5K25 - chains A and C; structure by X-ray diffraction, 3.05 A resolution.

[Chain A]
Molecule: Protein tyrosine phosphatase type IVA 2
Organism: Homo sapiens
Notes: EC 3.1.3.48
UniProtKB: Q12974 (TP4A2_HUMAN); residue numbers follow UniProt; this construct covers 1-167
Chain sequence (190 residues; row label = number of the first residue in the row; numbers below 1 keep their minus sign (Met-22 is residue -22)):
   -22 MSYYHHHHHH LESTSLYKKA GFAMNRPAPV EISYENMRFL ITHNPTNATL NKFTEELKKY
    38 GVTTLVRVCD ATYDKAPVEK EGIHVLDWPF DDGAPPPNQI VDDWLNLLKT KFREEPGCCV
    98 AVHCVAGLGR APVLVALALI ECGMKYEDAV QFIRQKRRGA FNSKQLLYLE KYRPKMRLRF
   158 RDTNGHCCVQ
Unresolved in the structure: -22 to -2, 156-167
Differences from the reference sequence: initiating methionine (-22); expression tag (-21 to 0)
Cystine bridges: Cys46-Cys101

[Chain C]
Molecule: Metal transporter CNNM3
Organism: Homo sapiens
UniProtKB: Q8NE01 (CNNM3_HUMAN); residue numbers follow UniProt; this construct covers 309-452
Chain sequence (156 residues; each row starts with the number of its first residue):
   297 QGPLNMIQGV LELRCRTVED VLTPLEDCFM LDASTVLDFG VLASIMQSGH TRIPVYEEER
   357 SNIVDMLYLK DLAFVDPEDC TPLSTITRFY NHPLHFVFND TKLDAVLEEF KRGKSHLAIV
   417 QKVNNEGEGD PFYEVLGLVT LEDVIEEIIR SEILDE
Unresolved in the structure: 447-452
Differences from the reference sequence: expression tag (297-308)
Residues lining bound ligands: ADP (adenosine-5'-diphosphate): Thr319, Asp323, Cys324, Phe325, Gly345, His346, Thr347, Arg348, Ile349, Pro350, His412, Leu413, Leu434, Thr436, Glu438, Asp439
From the paper describing this entry:
  - binding site for ADP: Thr319, His346, Thr347, Thr436, Asp439

[How chain A and chain C interact]
Pairs across the interface (37; chain A residue first):
  Phe-1(A) - Glu405(C)
  Ala0(A) - Val393(C)
  Ala0(A) - Thr397(C)
  Met1(A) - Phe392(C)
  Met1(A) - Glu405(C)
  Met1(A) - Ala414(C)  hydrophobic
  Asn2(A) - Leu390(C)
  Asn2(A) - His391(C)
  Asn2(A) - Phe392(C)  hydrogen bond (backbone-backbone)
  Arg3(A) - Leu390(C)
  Arg3(A) - His391(C)
  Pro4(A) - Leu390(C)
  Pro4(A) - Phe392(C)
  Asp69(A) - Gly425(C)
  Asp69(A) - Asp426(C)  hydrogen bond (side chain-backbone)
  Gly70(A) - Gly425(C)
  Gly70(A) - Asp426(C)  hydrogen bond (backbone-side chain)
  Ala103(A) - Asp426(C)
  Ala103(A) - Pro427(C)
  Leu105(A) - Asp426(C)
  Leu105(A) - Pro427(C)
  Leu105(A) - Tyr429(C)
  Gly106(A) - Asp426(C)
  Gly106(A) - Pro427(C)
  Arg107(A) - Asp426(C)  salt bridge
  Arg134(A) - Tyr429(C)
  Arg135(A) - Phe394(C)
  Arg135(A) - Asp396(C)  salt bridge
  Arg135(A) - Val419(C)
  Arg135(A) - Tyr429(C)  hydrogen bond (backbone-side chain)
  Gly136(A) - Pro427(C)
  Ala137(A) - Pro427(C)
  Phe138(A) - Pro427(C)
  Asn139(A) - Gly425(C)  hydrogen bond (side chain-backbone)
  Asn139(A) - Pro427(C)
  Lys141(A) - Glu424(C)  salt bridge
  Gln142(A) - Asp426(C)
Interface residues without a listed pair, chain A (21 interface residues in all): Cys101
Interface residues without a listed pair, chain C (17 interface residues in all): Gln417, Phe428

[In short]
Chain A and chain C form an interface of 21 and 17 residues respectively, with 5 hydrogen bonds and 3 salt
bridges. Polar contacts include Arg107(A)-Asp426(C), Arg135(A)-Asp396(C) and Lys141(A)-Glu424(C). Ligands of
chain C: ADP. From the paper: a binding site for ADP at Thr319(C), His346(C) and Thr347(C) among others.
Here chain A is Protein tyrosine phosphatase type IVA 2 and chain C is Metal transporter CNNM3, both from Homo
sapiens. Entry 5K25 (Crystal structure of human phosphatase PRL-2 in complex with the ADP-bound Bateman domain
of human magnesium ...) was determined by X-ray diffraction together with 5TSR, 5K23 and 5K24 from the same
study.
